6VCS - chains E and G of the 6 polymer chains in the assembly; structure by X-ray diffraction, 1.70 A resolution.

[Chain E]
Molecule: E3 ubiquitin-protein ligase UHRF1
Source organism: Homo sapiens
UniProt: Q96T88 (UHRF1_HUMAN), isoform Q96T88-2; residues 414-617 here correspond to UniProt positions 427-630 (UniProt number = residue number + 13)
Chain sequence (211 residues; each row starts with the number of its first residue):
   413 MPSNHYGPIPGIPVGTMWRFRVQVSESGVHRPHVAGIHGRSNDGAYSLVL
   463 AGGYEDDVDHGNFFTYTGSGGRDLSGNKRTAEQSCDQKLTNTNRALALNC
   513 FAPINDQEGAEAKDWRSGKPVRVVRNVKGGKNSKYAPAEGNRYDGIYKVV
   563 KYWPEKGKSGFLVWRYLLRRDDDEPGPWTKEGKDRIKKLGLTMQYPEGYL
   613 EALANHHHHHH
Unresolved in the structure: 413-415, 483-496, 614-623
Construct notes: expression tag (413, 618-623)

[Chain G]
Molecule: Unk-unk-unk-unk
Source organism: Homo sapiens
Chain sequence (6 residues; row label = number of the first residue in the row; numbering starts at 0; X marks 6 residues of unknown identity (built as UNK)):
     0 XXXXXX

[Interface between chain E and chain G]
Interface residues of chain E (facing chain G), 6 residues: Arg506, Pro515, Ile516, Asn517, Asp518, Gln519

[Summary]
No residue of chain E is in contact with chain G.
Chain E is E3 ubiquitin-protein ligase UHRF1 and chain G is Unk-unk-unk-unk, both from Homo sapiens; the
structure, SRA domain of UHRF1 in complex with DNA, was determined by X-ray diffraction.
